8QPA - chains M and 4 of the 17 polymer chains in the assembly; structure by electron microscopy, 3.70 A resolution.

== Chain M ==
Molecule: NHP2-like protein 1, N-terminally processed
Organism: Homo sapiens
UniProt: P55769 (NH2L1_HUMAN); residue numbers follow UniProt; this construct covers 1-128
Sequence (128 residues; each row starts with the number of its first residue):
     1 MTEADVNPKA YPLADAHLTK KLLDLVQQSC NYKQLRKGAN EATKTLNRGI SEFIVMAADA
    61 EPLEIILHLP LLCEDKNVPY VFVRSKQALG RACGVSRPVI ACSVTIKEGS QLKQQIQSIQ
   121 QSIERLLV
Unresolved in the structure: 1-4

== Chain 4 ==
Molecule: U4 snRNA
Organism: Homo sapiens
Sequence (144 nucleotides; numbered 1 to 144; the number before each row is that of its first residue):
     1 AGCUUUGCGC AGUGGCAGUA UCGUAGCCAA UGAGGUCUAU CCGAGGCGCG AUUAUUGCUA
    61 AUUGAAAACU UUUCCCAAUA CCCCGCCGUG ACGACUUGCA AUAUAGUCGG CACUGGCAAU
   121 UUUUGACAGU CUCUACGGAG ACUG
Unresolved in the structure: 63-144

== Chain M / chain 4 interface ==
Pairs across the interface (32):
  Asn31(M) - U6(4)  sugar contact
  Asn31(M) - G7(4)  hydrogen bond to the sugar
  Tyr32(M) - U5(4)  hydrogen bond to the sugar
  Tyr32(M) - U6(4)  hydrogen bond to the sugar
  Arg36(M) - G43(4)  salt bridge to the phosphate
  Arg36(M) - A44(4)  salt bridge to the phosphate
  Lys37(M) - A30(4)  base contact
  Lys37(M) - G32(4)  base contact
  Gly38(M) - A30(4)  hydrogen bond to the sugar
  Gly38(M) - U31(4)  phosphate contact
  Gly38(M) - G32(4)  base contact
  Ala39(M) - U31(4)  hydrogen bond to the phosphate
  Ala39(M) - G32(4)  base contact
  Asn40(M) - G32(4)  hydrogen bond to the base
  Asn40(M) - G43(4)  base contact
  Glu41(M) - G32(4)  hydrogen bond to the base
  Glu41(M) - G43(4)  base contact
  Lys44(M) - C42(4)  salt bridge to the phosphate
  Lys44(M) - G43(4)  hydrogen bond to the base
  Arg48(M) - C41(4)  salt bridge to the phosphate
  Arg48(M) - C42(4)  salt bridge to the phosphate
  Ala60(M) - U31(4)  base contact
  Glu61(M) - U31(4)  hydrogen bond to the base
  Lys86(M) - U31(4)  hydrogen bond to the base
  Val95(M) - A30(4)  base contact
  Arg97(M) - A29(4)  hydrogen bond to the base
  Arg97(M) - A30(4)  salt bridge to the phosphate
  Pro98(M) - U31(4)  phosphate contact
  Val99(M) - A30(4)  sugar contact
  Val99(M) - U31(4)  phosphate contact
  Ile100(M) - U31(4)  hydrogen bond to the phosphate
  Gln111(M) - U5(4)  sugar contact
Interface residues without a listed pair, chain M (21 interface residues in all): Pro62, Ile65

== In short ==
21 residues of chain M face 11 of chain 4 across their interface; the contacts include 12 hydrogen bonds and 6
salt bridges. Polar contacts include Asn40(M)-G32(4), Glu41(M)-G32(4) and Lys44(M)-G43(4).
Chain M is NHP2-like protein 1, N-terminally processed and chain 4 is U4 snRNA, both from Homo sapiens; the
structure, Cryo-EM Structure of Pre-B+5'ssLNG Complex (core part), was determined by electron microscopy (same
publication as 8QOZ, 8QP8, 8QP9, 8QPB, 8QPE and 8QPK).
